7PG2 - chains A and F of the 8 polymer chains in the assembly; structure by electron microscopy, 6.70 A resolution (low resolution: residue-level contacts below are approximate; hydrogen-bond / salt-bridge calls are withheld).

== Chain A ==
Name: Isoform Short of Insulin receptor
From: Homo sapiens
Notes: EC 2.7.10.1
UniProtKB: P06213 (INSR_HUMAN), isoform P06213-2; residues -26 to 1343 here correspond to UniProt positions 1-1370 (UniProt number = residue number + 27)
Amino-acid sequence (1382 residues; row label = number of the first residue in the row; numbers below 1 keep their minus sign (Met-26 is residue -26)):
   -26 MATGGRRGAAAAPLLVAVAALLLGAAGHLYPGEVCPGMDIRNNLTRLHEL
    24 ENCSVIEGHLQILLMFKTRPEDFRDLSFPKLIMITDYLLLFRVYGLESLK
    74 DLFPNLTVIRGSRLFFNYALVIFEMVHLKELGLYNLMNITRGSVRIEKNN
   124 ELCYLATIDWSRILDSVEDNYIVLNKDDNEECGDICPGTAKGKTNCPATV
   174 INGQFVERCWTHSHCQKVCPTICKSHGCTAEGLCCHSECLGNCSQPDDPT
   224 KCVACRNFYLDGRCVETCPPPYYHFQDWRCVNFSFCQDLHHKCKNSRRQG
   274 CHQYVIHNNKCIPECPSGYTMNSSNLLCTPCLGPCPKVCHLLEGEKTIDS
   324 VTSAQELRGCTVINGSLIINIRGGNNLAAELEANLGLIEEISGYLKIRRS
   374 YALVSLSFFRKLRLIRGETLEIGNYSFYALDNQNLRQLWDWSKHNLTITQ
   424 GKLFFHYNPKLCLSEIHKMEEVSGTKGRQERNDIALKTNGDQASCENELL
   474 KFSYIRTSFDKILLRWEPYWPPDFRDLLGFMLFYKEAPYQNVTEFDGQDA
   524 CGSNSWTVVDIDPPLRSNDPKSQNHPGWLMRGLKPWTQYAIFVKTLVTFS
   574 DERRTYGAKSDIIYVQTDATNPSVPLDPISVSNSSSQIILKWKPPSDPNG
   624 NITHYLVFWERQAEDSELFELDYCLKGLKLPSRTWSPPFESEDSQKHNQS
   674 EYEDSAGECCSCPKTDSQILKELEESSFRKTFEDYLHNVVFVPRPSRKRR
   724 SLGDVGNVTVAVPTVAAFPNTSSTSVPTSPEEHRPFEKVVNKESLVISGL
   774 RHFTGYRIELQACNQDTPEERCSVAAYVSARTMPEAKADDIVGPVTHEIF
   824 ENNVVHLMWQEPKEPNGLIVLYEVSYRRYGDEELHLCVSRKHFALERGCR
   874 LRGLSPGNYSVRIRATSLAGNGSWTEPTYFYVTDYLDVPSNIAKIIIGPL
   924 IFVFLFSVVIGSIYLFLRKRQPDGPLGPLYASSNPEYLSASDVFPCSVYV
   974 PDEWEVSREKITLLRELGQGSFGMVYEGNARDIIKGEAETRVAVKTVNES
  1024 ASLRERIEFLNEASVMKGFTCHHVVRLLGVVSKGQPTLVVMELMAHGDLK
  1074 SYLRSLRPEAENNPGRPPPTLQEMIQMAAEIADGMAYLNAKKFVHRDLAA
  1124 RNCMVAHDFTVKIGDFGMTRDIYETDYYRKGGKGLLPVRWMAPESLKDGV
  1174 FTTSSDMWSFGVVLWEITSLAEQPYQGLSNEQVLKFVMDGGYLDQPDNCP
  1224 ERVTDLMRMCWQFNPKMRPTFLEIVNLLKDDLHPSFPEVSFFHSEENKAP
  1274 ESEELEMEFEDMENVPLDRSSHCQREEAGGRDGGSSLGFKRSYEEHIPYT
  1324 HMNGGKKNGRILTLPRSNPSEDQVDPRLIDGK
Disordered / not traced: -26 to 0, 161-168, 449-450, 648-755, 790-792, 908-1355
Differences from the reference sequence: expression tag (1344-1355)
Cystine bridges: Cys8-Cys26, Cys126-Cys155, Cys159-Cys182, Cys169-Cys188, Cys192-Cys201, Cys196-Cys207, Cys208-Cys216, Cys212-Cys225, Cys228-Cys237, Cys241-Cys253, Cys259-Cys284, Cys266-Cys274, Cys288-Cys301, Cys304-Cys308, Cys312-Cys333, Cys435-Cys468, Cys647-Cys860, Cys786-Cys795

== Chain F ==
Name: Insulin
From: Homo sapiens
UniProtKB: P01308 (INS_HUMAN); residues 1-30 here correspond to UniProt positions 25-54 (UniProt number = residue number + 24)
Amino-acid sequence (30 residues; row label = number of the first residue in the row):
     1 FVNQHLCGSHLVEALYLVCGERGFFYTPKT
Disordered / not traced: 1-3, 27-30

== Interface between chain A and chain F ==
Residue-residue contacts (17):
  Tyr477(A) - Leu17(F)
  Tyr477(A) - Val18(F)
  Arg479(A) - Leu17(F)
  Arg479(A) - Val18(F)
  Lys484(A) - His10(F)
  Lys484(A) - Ala14(F)
  Leu486(A) - Val18(F)
  Arg488(A) - Val18(F)
  Arg488(A) - Cys19(F)
  Arg488(A) - Glu21(F)
  Ser545(A) - Arg22(F)
  Gln546(A) - Glu21(F)
  Asn547(A) - Glu21(F)
  Leu552(A) - Val18(F)
  Arg554(A) - Gln4(F)
  Arg554(A) - Leu6(F)
  Gly555(A) - Gln4(F)
Interface residues without a listed pair, chain A (14 interface residues in all): Phe482, Asp483, His548
Interface residues without a listed pair, chain F (11 interface residues in all): Glu13, Gly20

== In short ==
14 residues of chain A and 11 residues of chain F are in contact.
Chain A is Isoform Short of Insulin receptor and chain F is Insulin, both from Homo sapiens; the structure,
Low resolution Cryo-EM structure of full-length insulin receptor bound to 3 insulin, conf 1, was determined by
electron microscopy, deposited together with 7PG0, 7PG3 and 7PG4.
